Entry 6H22 (X-ray diffraction, 2.01 A resolution); this record covers chains A and C.

Chain A:
Molecule: E3 ubiquitin-protein ligase Mdm2
From: Homo sapiens
Notes: EC 2.3.2.27; engineered mutation(s): E69AK70A
UniProtKB: Q00987 (MDM2_HUMAN); numbering as in UniProt (aligned over 17-108)
Sequence (97 residues; row label = number of the first residue in the row):
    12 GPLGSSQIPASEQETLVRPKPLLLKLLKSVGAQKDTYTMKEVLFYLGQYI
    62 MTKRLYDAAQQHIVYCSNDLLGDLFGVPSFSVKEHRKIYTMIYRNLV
Disordered / not traced: 12-17
Construct notes: expression tag (12-16); conflict A69 (Glu in Q00987), A70 (Lys in Q00987)
Residues lining bound ligands: FL5 (12-(dimethylamino)-3,10-diethyl-N,N,N-trimethyl-3,10-dihydrodibenzo[3,4:7,8]cycloocta[1,2-d:5,6-d']bis([1,2,3]triazole)-5-aminium): F55, Q59, M62

Chain C:
Molecule: Stapled peptide
Sequence (14 residues; each row starts with the number of its first residue; numbering starts at 0):
     0 XLTFAEYWAQLASX
Covalent attachments: compound FL5 linked to A4, A11
Modified residues: ACE (acetyl group) at position 0; NH2 (amino group) at position 13
Residues lining bound ligands: FL5 (12-(dimethylamino)-3,10-diethyl-N,N,N-trimethyl-3,10-dihydrodibenzo[3,4:7,8]cycloocta[1,2-d:5,6-d']bis([1,2,3]triazole)-5-aminium): E5, W7, A8, L10

Interface between chain A and chain C:
Pairs across the interface (25; chain A residue first):
  Q18(A) with S12(C); NH2_13(C)
  Q24(A) with L10(C), hydrogen bond (side chain-backbone); A11(C); S12(C), hydrogen bond (side chain-backbone); NH2_13(C)
  K51(A) with A11(C), hydrogen bond (side chain-backbone)
  L54(A) with W7(C), hydrogen bond (backbone-side chain)
  G58(A) with F3(C); W7(C)
  I61(A) with F3(C), hydrophobic; W7(C), hydrophobic
  M62(A) with F3(C), hydrophobic
  Y67(A) with F3(C), hydrophobic
  Q72(A) with L1(C); T2(C); F3(C), hydrogen bond (side chain-backbone); Y6(C)
  H73(A) with Y6(C)
  V93(A) with F3(C), hydrophobic; Y6(C); W7(C), hydrophobic
  K94(A) with Y6(C)
  H96(A) with Q9(C); L10(C)
Also at the interface, not in a pair above, chain A (18 interface residues in all): L57, V75, F91, I99, Y100
The authors on this interface:
  - interface residues, chain C: F3(C), W7(C), L10(C)

Summary:
Chain A and chain C form an interface of 18 and 10 residues respectively, with 5 hydrogen bonds. Among the
polar pairs are Q24(A)-L10(C), Q24(A)-S12(C) and K51(A)-A11(C). Ligands of chain A: compound FL5. Compound FL5
is covalently linked to A11(C). From the paper: interface residues F3(C), W7(C) and L10(C).
Chain A is E3 ubiquitin-protein ligase Mdm2 (Homo sapiens) and chain C is Stapled peptide; the structure,
Crystal structure of Mdm2 bound to a stapled peptide, was determined by X-ray diffraction.
